Entry 1GBH (X-ray diffraction, 2.20 A resolution); this record covers chains A and P.

# Chain A
Molecule: Alpha-lytic protease
Organism: Lysobacter enzymogenes
Notes: EC 3.4.21.12
Reference sequence: P00778 (PRLA_LYSEN); the construct lacks a stretch of the UniProt sequence and is renumbered around it, so the offset changes along the chain: 16-19 = UniProt 202-205; 31-36 = UniProt 206-211; 38-44 = UniProt 212-218; 45-48 = UniProt 220-223; 13 more segments
Sequence (198 residues; each row starts with the number of its first residue; note: 60 numbers in that range are skipped by the numbering (no residue carries them; nothing is unmodelled there); a row labelled like 15A-15B holds insertion residues (15A, then the next letters in order)):
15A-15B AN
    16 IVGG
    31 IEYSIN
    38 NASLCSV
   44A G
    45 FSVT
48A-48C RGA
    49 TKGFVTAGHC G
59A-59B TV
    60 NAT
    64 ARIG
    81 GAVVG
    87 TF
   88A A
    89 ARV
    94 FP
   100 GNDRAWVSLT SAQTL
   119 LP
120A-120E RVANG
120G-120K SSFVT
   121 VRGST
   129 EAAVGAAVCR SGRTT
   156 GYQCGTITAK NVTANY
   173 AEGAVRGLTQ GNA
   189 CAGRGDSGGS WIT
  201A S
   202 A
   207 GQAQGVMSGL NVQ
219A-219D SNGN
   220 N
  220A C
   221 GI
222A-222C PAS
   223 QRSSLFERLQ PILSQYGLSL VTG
Sequence notes: engineered mutation Ala190 (Met337 in P00778), Leu216 (Gly360 in P00778)
UniProt features mapped onto this chain:
  - active site (Charge relay system): His57, Asp102, Ser195
Disulfides: Cys42-Cys58, Cys137-Cys159, Cys189-Cys220A

# Chain P
Molecule: Methoxysuccinyl-ala-ala-pro-leucine boronic acid inhibitor
Sequence (5 residues; row label = number of the first residue in the row; the depositors numbered this strand downwards along its sequence, so these rows (ascending numbers) run in the REVERSE of the deposited 5'-to-3' order):
     1 LPAAX
Disordered / not traced: 5
Modified positions: Leu1 (leucine boronic acid; BLE); MSU (succinic acid monomethyl ester) at position 5

# How chain A and chain P interact
Residue-residue contacts (19):
  His57(A) with Leu1(P), hydrogen bond (side chain-backbone); Pro2(P)
  Asn170(A) with Ala4(P)
  Tyr171(A) with Pro2(P); Ala3(P); Ala4(P)
  Ala190(A) with Leu1(P)
  Gly191(A) with Leu1(P)
  Arg192(A) with Leu1(P)
  Gly193(A) with Leu1(P)
  Asp194(A) with Leu1(P)
  Ser195(A) with Leu1(P), covalent bond
  Met213(A) with Leu1(P)
  Ser214(A) with Leu1(P), hydrogen bond (backbone-backbone); Pro2(P)
  Gly215(A) with Ala3(P)
  Leu216(A) with Leu1(P); Ala3(P), hydrogen bond (backbone-backbone); Ala4(P)
Also at the interface, not in a pair above, chain A (18 interface residues in all): Phe94, Glu174, Asn217, Val218, Leu227

# Overview
18 residues of chain A face 4 of chain P across their interface; the contacts include 1 covalent bond and 3
hydrogen bonds. Polar pairs include His57(A)-Leu1(P), Ser214(A)-Leu1(P) and Leu216(A)-Ala3(P). From UniProt: 3
active-site residues on chain A.
Chain A is Alpha-lytic protease (Lysobacter enzymogenes) and chain P is Methoxysuccinyl-ala-ala-pro-leucine
boronic acid inhibitor; the structure, Alpha-lytic protease with met 190 replaced by ala and gly 216 replaced
by leu complex with ..., was determined by X-ray diffraction (same publication as 1GBB, 1GBC, 1GBD, 1GBF,
1GBI, 1GBK, 1GBL and 1GBM).
